PDB entry 9L9X | X-ray diffraction, 6.70 A resolution (low resolution: residue-level contacts below are approximate; hydrogen-bond / salt-bridge calls are withheld) | chains A and D of the 4 polymer chains in the assembly

== Chain A ==
Molecule: Piwi domain-containing protein
Organism: Thermoflavifilum thermophilum
UniProtKB: A0A1I7NFD7 (A0A1I7NFD7_9BACT); residues 1-507 here = UniProt positions 1-507
Amino-acid sequence (507 residues; row label = number of the first residue in the row):
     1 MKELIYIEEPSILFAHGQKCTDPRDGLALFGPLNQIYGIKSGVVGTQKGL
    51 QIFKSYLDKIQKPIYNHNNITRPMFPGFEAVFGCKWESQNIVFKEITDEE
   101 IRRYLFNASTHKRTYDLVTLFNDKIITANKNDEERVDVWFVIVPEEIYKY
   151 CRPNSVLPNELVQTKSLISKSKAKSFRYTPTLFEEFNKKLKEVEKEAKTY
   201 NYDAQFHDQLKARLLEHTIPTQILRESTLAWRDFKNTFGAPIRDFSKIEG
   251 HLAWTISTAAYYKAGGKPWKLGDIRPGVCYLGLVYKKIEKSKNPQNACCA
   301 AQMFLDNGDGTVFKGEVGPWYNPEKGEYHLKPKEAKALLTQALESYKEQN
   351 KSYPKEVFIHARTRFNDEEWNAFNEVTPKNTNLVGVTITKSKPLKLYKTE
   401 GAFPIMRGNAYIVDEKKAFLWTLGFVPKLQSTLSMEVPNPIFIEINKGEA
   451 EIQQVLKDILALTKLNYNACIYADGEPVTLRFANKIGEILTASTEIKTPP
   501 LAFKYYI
Disordered / not traced: 170-202

== Chain D ==
Molecule: 20-nt DNA strand
Sequence (20 nucleotides; each row starts with the number of its first residue):
     2 TATACAACCTACTACCTCAT

== How chain A and chain D interact ==
Residue-residue contacts - 28 pairs, chain A then chain D:
  Val143(A) - DA20(D)
  Tyr148(A) - DA20(D)
  Cys151(A) - DA20(D)
  Arg152(A) - DA20(D)
  Phe206(A) - DA20(D)
  His207(A) - DA20(D)
  Lys211(A) - DA20(D)
  Ile223(A) - DA20(D)
  Ile223(A) - DT21(D)
  Leu224(A) - DT21(D)
  Arg225(A) - DA20(D)
  Arg225(A) - DT21(D)
  Thr228(A) - DT21(D)
  Phe245(A) - DT21(D)
  Thr255(A) - DT21(D)
  Pro323(A) - DA8(D)
  Pro323(A) - DC9(D)
  Glu324(A) - DA8(D)
  Lys395(A) - DC16(D)
  Leu423(A) - DC17(D)
  Ser434(A) - DC17(D)
  Glu436(A) - DC16(D)
  Asn439(A) - DC16(D)
  Glu476(A) - DT18(D)
  Arg481(A) - DT18(D)
  Arg481(A) - DC19(D)
  Lys485(A) - DC19(D)
  Lys485(A) - DA20(D)
Interface residues without a listed pair, chain A (27 interface residues in all): His251, Ile256, Lys287, Lys390
Interface residues without a listed pair, chain D (9 interface residues in all): DC10

== In short ==
The interface between chain A and chain D involves 27 residues on one side and 9 on the other.
Here chain A is Piwi domain-containing protein (Thermoflavifilum thermophilum) and chain D is a 20-nt DNA
strand. Entry 9L9X (Structure of SPARTA in complex with guide DNA and a 20nt target DNA) was determined by
X-ray diffraction (same publication as 8Z8Y, 8Z92, 8Z96 and 9L9W).
